Entry 6VH9 (X-ray diffraction, 1.71 A resolution); this record covers chains A and B of the 4 polymer chains in the assembly.

== Chain A (and B) ==
Name: Esterase family protein
Organism: Staphylococcus aureus
Notes: EC 3.1.2.12; chain B of this document is another copy of the same molecule, construct and numbering; everything in this record applies to it too
UniProt: A0A0D6GS23 (A0A0D6GS23_STAAU); residues 2-253 here = UniProt positions 2-253
Chain sequence (255 residues; each row starts with the number of its first residue; numbers below 1 keep their minus sign (Gly-1 is residue -1)):
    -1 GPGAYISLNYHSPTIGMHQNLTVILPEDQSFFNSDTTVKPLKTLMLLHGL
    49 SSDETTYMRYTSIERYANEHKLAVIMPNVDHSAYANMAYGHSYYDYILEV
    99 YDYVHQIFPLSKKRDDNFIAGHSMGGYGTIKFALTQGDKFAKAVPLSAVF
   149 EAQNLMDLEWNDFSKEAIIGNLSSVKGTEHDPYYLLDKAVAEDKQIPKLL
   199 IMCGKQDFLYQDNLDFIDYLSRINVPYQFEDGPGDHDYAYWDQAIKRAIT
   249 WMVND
Construct notes: expression tag (-1 to 1)
Ion coordination: Na+ near Ser121 (its only coordinating residue here)
From the paper describing this entry:
  - catalytic residues: Leu48, Ser121, Met122, Asp205, His234
  - Na+ coordination: Leu48, Met122

== Chain A / chain B interface ==
Residue-residue contacts (67):
  Asn7(A) - Asp51(B)  hydrogen bond
  Asn7(A) - Thr53(B)
  Asn7(A) - Arg57(B)  hydrogen bond
  His9(A) - Ser49(B)
  His9(A) - Trp158(B)
  Pro11(A) - Asn159(B)  hydrogen bond (backbone-side chain)
  Thr12(A) - Asn159(B)
  Thr12(A) - Asp160(B)
  Ile13(A) - His79(B)
  Ile13(A) - Asp160(B)
  Gly14(A) - Ser49(B)
  Gly14(A) - His79(B)  hydrogen bond (backbone-side chain)
  Gly14(A) - Trp158(B)  hydrogen bond (backbone-side chain)
  Gly14(A) - Asn159(B)
  Met15(A) - Ser49(B)
  Met15(A) - Asp78(B)
  Met15(A) - His79(B)
  His16(A) - Ser49(B)  hydrogen bond (backbone-backbone)
  His16(A) - Asp51(B)
  His16(A) - Thr54(B)
  His16(A) - Arg57(B)
  His16(A) - Tyr58(B)  hydrogen bond
  Gln17(A) - Asp51(B)
  Asn18(A) - Asn18(B)
  Asn18(A) - Glu52(B)  hydrogen bond
  Ser49(A) - His9(B)
  Ser49(A) - Gly14(B)
  Ser49(A) - Met15(B)
  Ser49(A) - His16(B)  hydrogen bond (backbone-backbone)
  Asp51(A) - Asn7(B)  hydrogen bond
  Asp51(A) - His16(B)
  Glu52(A) - Asn18(B)  hydrogen bond
  Thr53(A) - Asn7(B)
  Thr54(A) - His16(B)
  Arg57(A) - Asn7(B)  hydrogen bond
  Arg57(A) - His16(B)
  Tyr58(A) - His16(B)  hydrogen bond
  Asp78(A) - Met15(B)
  Asp78(A) - His89(B)  salt bridge
  His79(A) - Ile13(B)
  His79(A) - Gly14(B)  hydrogen bond (side chain-backbone)
  His79(A) - Met15(B)
  His79(A) - His89(B)
  Tyr87(A) - Tyr87(B)  hydrophobic
  Tyr87(A) - Ser162(B)
  Tyr87(A) - Glu164(B)
  Tyr87(A) - Ala165(B)
  Gly88(A) - Asp160(B)
  Gly88(A) - Ser162(B)
  His89(A) - Asp78(B)  salt bridge
  His89(A) - His79(B)
  His89(A) - Asp160(B)  salt bridge
  Ser90(A) - Asp160(B)  hydrogen bond
  Trp158(A) - His9(B)
  Trp158(A) - Gly14(B)  hydrogen bond (side chain-backbone)
  Asn159(A) - Pro11(B)  hydrogen bond (side chain-backbone)
  Asn159(A) - Thr12(B)
  Asn159(A) - Gly14(B)
  Asp160(A) - Thr12(B)
  Asp160(A) - Ile13(B)
  Asp160(A) - Gly88(B)
  Asp160(A) - His89(B)  salt bridge
  Asp160(A) - Ser90(B)  hydrogen bond
  Ser162(A) - Tyr87(B)
  Ser162(A) - Gly88(B)
  Glu164(A) - Tyr87(B)
  Ala165(A) - Tyr87(B)
Interface residues without a listed pair, chain A (32 interface residues in all): Ser10, Ser50, Tyr91
Interface residues without a listed pair, chain B (32 interface residues in all): Ser10, Gln17, Ser50, Tyr91

== Summary ==
Chain A and chain B each contribute 32 residues to their interface; the contacts include 18 hydrogen bonds and
4 salt bridges. Polar contacts include Asp78(A)-His89(B), His89(A)-Asp160(B) and Asn7(A)-Asp51(B). From the
paper: catalytic residues Leu48(A), Ser121(A) and Met122(A) among others; Na+ coordination by Leu48(A) and
Met122(A).
Chain A and chain B are both Esterase family protein (Staphylococcus aureus); the structure, FphF,
Staphylococcus aureus fluorophosphonate-binding serine hydrolases F, apo form, was determined by X-ray
diffraction, deposited together with 6VHD, 6VHE and 6WCX.
